PDB entry 6Q21 | X-ray diffraction, 1.95 A resolution | chains A and B of the 4 polymer chains in the assembly

== Chain A (and B) ==
Name: C-H-ras P21 protein catalytic domain
Source organism: Homo sapiens
Notes: chain B of this document is another copy of the same molecule, construct and numbering; everything in this record applies to it too
Reference sequence: P01112 (RASH_HUMAN); residue numbers follow UniProt; this construct covers 1-171
Amino-acid sequence (171 residues; row label = number of the first residue in the row):
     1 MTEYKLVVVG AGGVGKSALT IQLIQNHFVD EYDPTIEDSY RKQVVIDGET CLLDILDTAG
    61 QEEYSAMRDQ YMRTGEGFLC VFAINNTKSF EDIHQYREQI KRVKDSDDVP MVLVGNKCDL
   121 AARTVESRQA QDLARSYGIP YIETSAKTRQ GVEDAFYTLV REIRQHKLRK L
UniProt features mapped onto this chain:
  - region: His166 to Leu171 (Hypervariable region)
  - motif: Tyr32 to Tyr40 (Effector region)
  - binding site (GTP): Gly13 to Ala18, Val29 to Thr35, Ala59, Gly60, Asn116 to Asp119, Ser145 to Lys147
  - modified residue: Met1 (N-acetylmethionine), Thr2 (N-acetylthreonine), Cys118 (S-nitrosocysteine)
  - glycosylation: Thr35 (Microbial infection: O-linked (Glc) threonine)
  - cross-link: Lys170 (Glycyl lysine isopeptide (Lys-Gly) (interchain with G-Cter in ubiquitin))
  - natural variant: Gly12 (G12A: In CSTLO; G12C: In CSTLO; G12D: In CSTLO; G12E: In CSTLO; G12S: In CSTLO and CMEMS; G12V: In CSTLO, bladder carcinoma and CMEMS), Gly13 (G13C: In CSTLO; G13D: In CSTLO; G13R: In SFM), Gln22 (Q22K: In CMEMS), Glu37 (E37EE: In CSTLO), Thr58 (T58I: In CSTLO), Gln61 (Q61K: In NMTC2; Q61L: In melanoma), Glu63 (E63K: In CMEMS), Ser89 (S89C: Found in a patient with severe fetal hydrops and pleural effusion; uncertain significance), Lys117 (K117R: In CSTLO), Ala146 (A146T: In CSTLO; A146V: In CSTLO)
  - mutagenesis: Ser17 (S17N: Dominant negative. Prevents PLCE1 EGF-induced recruitment to plasma membrane. No effect on subcellular location of isoform 2), Asn26 (N26G: Loss of interaction with PLCE1; when associated with V-12), Val29 (V29A: No effect on interaction with PLCE1; when associated with V-12), Tyr32 (Y32F: Loss of interaction and recruitment to plasma membrane of PLCE1; when associated with V-12), Pro34 (P34G: No effect on interaction with PLCE1; when associated with V-12), Thr35 (T35S: Loss of interaction with PLCE1; when associated with V-12), Glu37 (E37G: No effect on interaction with PLCE1; when associated with V-12), Asp38 (D38N: No effect on interaction with PLCE1; when associated with V-12), Ser39 (S39C: No effect on interaction with PLCE1; when associated with V-12), Ala59 (A59T: Loss of GTPase activity and creation of an autophosphorylation site), Gln61 (Q61I: Moderately increased transformation of cultured cell lines; Q61R: Promotes interaction with SHOC2 and PP1C; Q61V: Strongly increased transformation of cultured cell lines), Ala83 (A83T: GTP-binding activity reduced by factor of 30), 5 further mutagenesis entries in UniProt

== Chain A / chain B interface ==
Contacting residue pairs (20; chain A residue first):
  Met1(A) - Gly138(B)
  Met1(A) - Ile139(B)
  Met1(A) - Pro140(B)  hydrophobic
  Met1(A) - Glu162(B)  hydrogen bond (backbone-side chain)
  Met1(A) - Gln165(B)  hydrogen bond (backbone-side chain)
  Thr2(A) - Gln165(B)
  Thr2(A) - Arg169(B)  hydrogen bond
  Glu3(A) - Arg135(B)  salt bridge
  Arg41(A) - Gln131(B)
  Arg41(A) - Asp132(B)  salt bridge
  Arg41(A) - Arg135(B)
  Gln43(A) - Pro140(B)
  Gln43(A) - Tyr141(B)  hydrogen bond (side chain-backbone)
  Gly48(A) - Asp47(B)
  Gly48(A) - Arg161(B)
  Glu49(A) - Arg169(B)  salt bridge
  Thr50(A) - Thr158(B)
  Thr50(A) - Glu162(B)
  Leu52(A) - Arg135(B)
  Asp54(A) - Arg135(B)  salt bridge
Other interface residues (no listed pair), chain A (12 interface residues in all): Tyr4, Val45
Other interface residues (no listed pair), chain B (14 interface residues in all): Arg164

== Overview ==
Chain A and chain B form an interface of 12 and 14 residues respectively; the contacts include 4 hydrogen
bonds and 4 salt bridges. Among the polar pairs are Glu3(A)-Arg135(B), Arg41(A)-Asp132(B) and
Glu49(A)-Arg169(B). From UniProt: 22 GTP-binding residues and 22 mutagenesis sites on chain A.
Chain A and chain B are both C-H-ras P21 protein catalytic domain (Homo sapiens); the structure, Molecular
switch for signal transduction: structural differences between active and inactive forms of protooncogenic ras
proteins, was determined by X-ray diffraction, deposited together with 4Q21.
